Entry 4MHT (X-ray diffraction, 2.70 A resolution); this record covers chains D and A of the 3 polymer chains in the assembly.

# Chain D
Molecule: 13-nt DNA strand
Sequence (13 nucleotides; numbered 421 to 433; the number before each row is that of its first residue):
   421 TGATAGCGCT ATC
Modified positions: 5CM (5-methyl-2'-deoxy-cytidine-5'-monophosphate) at position 427

# Chain A
Name: Protein (hhai methyltransferase (e.c.2.1.1.73))
Source organism: Haemophilus haemolyticus
UniProtKB: P05102 (MTH1_HAEHA); residues 1-327 here = UniProt positions 1-327
Sequence (327 residues; each row starts with the number of its first residue):
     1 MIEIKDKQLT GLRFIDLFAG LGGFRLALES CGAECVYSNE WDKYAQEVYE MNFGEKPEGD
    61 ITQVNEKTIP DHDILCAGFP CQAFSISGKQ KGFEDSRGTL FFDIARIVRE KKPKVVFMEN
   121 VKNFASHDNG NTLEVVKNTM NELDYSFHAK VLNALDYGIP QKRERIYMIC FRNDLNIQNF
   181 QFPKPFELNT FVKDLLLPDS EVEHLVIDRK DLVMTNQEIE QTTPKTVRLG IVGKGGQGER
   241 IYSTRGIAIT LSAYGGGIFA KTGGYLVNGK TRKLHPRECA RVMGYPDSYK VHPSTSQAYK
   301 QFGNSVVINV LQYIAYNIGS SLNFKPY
Swiss-Prot annotation at these positions:
  - active site: Cys81
  - mutagenesis: Cys81 (C81G: Cells die, loss of methyltransferase activity, binds DNA about 3-fold more tightly ...), Gln237 (Q237X: Decrease in enzyme activity due to 98%-99% loss of DNA-binding activity. No change in substrate specificity)
Small-molecule neighbours: S-adenosylhomocysteine (SAH): Phe18, Ala19, Gly20, Leu21, Gly22, Gly23, Phe24, Asn39, Glu40, Trp41, Asp42, Asp60, Ile61, Thr62, Gly78, Pro80, Leu100, Tyr285, Gln301, Asn304, Ser305, Val306

# Chain D / chain A interface
Contacting residue pairs (47):
  DT424(D) - Arg228(A)  salt bridge to the phosphate
  DA425(D) - Lys162(A)  hydrogen bond to the phosphate
  DA425(D) - Thr226(A)  hydrogen bond to the phosphate
  DA425(D) - Arg228(A)  salt bridge to the phosphate
  DA425(D) - Arg240(A)  base contact
  DA425(D) - Tyr242(A)  hydrogen bond to the phosphate
  DG426(D) - Ser85(A)  phosphate contact
  DG426(D) - Ile86(A)  hydrogen bond to the base
  DG426(D) - Ser87(A)  base contact
  DG426(D) - Lys162(A)  salt bridge to the phosphate
  DG426(D) - Gln237(A)  base contact
  DG426(D) - Arg240(A)  hydrogen bond to the base
  DG426(D) - Ile249(A)  phosphate contact
  DG426(D) - Thr250(A)  hydrogen bond to the phosphate
  5CM_427(D) - Gly78(A)  base contact
  5CM_427(D) - Phe79(A)  hydrogen bond to the base
  5CM_427(D) - Pro80(A)  base contact
  5CM_427(D) - Cys81(A)  hydrogen bond to the sugar
  5CM_427(D) - Ser85(A)  hydrogen bond to the phosphate
  5CM_427(D) - Ile86(A)  phosphate contact
  5CM_427(D) - Glu119(A)  hydrogen bond to the base
  5CM_427(D) - Asn120(A)  base contact
  5CM_427(D) - Val121(A)  phosphate contact
  5CM_427(D) - Arg163(A)  hydrogen bond to the base
  5CM_427(D) - Arg165(A)  salt bridge to the phosphate
  5CM_427(D) - Thr250(A)  phosphate contact
  5CM_427(D) - Ser252(A)  phosphate contact
  5CM_427(D) - Ala253(A)  phosphate contact
  5CM_427(D) - Gly303(A)  sugar contact
  5CM_427(D) - Asn304(A)  base contact
  DG428(D) - Gln82(A)  sugar contact
  DG428(D) - Ser85(A)  sugar contact
  DG428(D) - Ser87(A)  sugar contact
  DG428(D) - Gly88(A)  sugar contact
  DG428(D) - Gln237(A)  base contact
  DG428(D) - Ser252(A)  phosphate contact
  DG428(D) - Ala253(A)  hydrogen bond to the phosphate
  DG428(D) - Tyr254(A)  hydrogen bond to the phosphate
  DG428(D) - Gly255(A)  base contact
  DG428(D) - Gly256(A)  hydrogen bond to the base
  DC429(D) - Gln82(A)  phosphate contact
  DC429(D) - Lys89(A)  phosphate contact
  DC429(D) - Arg97(A)  salt bridge to the phosphate
  DC429(D) - Tyr254(A)  hydrogen bond to the base
  DC429(D) - Gly255(A)  base contact
  DC429(D) - Gly256(A)  base contact
  DT430(D) - Lys89(A)  salt bridge to the phosphate
Other interface residues (no listed pair), chain A (32 interface residues in all): Ser305

# In short
7 residues of chain D face 32 of chain A across their interface; the contacts include 15 hydrogen bonds and 6
salt bridges. Polar pairs include DG426(D)-Ile86(A), DG426(D)-Arg240(A) and 5CM_427(D)-Phe79(A). Bound to
chain A: S-adenosylhomocysteine.
Here chain D is a 13-nt DNA strand and chain A is Protein (hhai methyltransferase (e.c.2.1.1.73)) (Haemophilus
haemolyticus). Entry 4MHT (Ternary structure of hhai methyltransferase with native DNA and adohcy) was
determined by X-ray diffraction.
